Entry 8IP1 (X-ray diffraction, 2.06 A resolution); this record covers chains A and B.

[Chain A (and B)]
Name: Glucans biosynthesis protein D
Source organism: Escherichia coli (strain K12)
Notes: chain B of this document is another copy of the same molecule, construct and numbering; everything in this record applies to it too
UniProtKB: P40120 (OPGD_ECOLI); numbering as in UniProt (aligned over 1-551)
Amino-acid sequence (559 residues; numbered 1 to 559; the number before each row is that of its first residue):
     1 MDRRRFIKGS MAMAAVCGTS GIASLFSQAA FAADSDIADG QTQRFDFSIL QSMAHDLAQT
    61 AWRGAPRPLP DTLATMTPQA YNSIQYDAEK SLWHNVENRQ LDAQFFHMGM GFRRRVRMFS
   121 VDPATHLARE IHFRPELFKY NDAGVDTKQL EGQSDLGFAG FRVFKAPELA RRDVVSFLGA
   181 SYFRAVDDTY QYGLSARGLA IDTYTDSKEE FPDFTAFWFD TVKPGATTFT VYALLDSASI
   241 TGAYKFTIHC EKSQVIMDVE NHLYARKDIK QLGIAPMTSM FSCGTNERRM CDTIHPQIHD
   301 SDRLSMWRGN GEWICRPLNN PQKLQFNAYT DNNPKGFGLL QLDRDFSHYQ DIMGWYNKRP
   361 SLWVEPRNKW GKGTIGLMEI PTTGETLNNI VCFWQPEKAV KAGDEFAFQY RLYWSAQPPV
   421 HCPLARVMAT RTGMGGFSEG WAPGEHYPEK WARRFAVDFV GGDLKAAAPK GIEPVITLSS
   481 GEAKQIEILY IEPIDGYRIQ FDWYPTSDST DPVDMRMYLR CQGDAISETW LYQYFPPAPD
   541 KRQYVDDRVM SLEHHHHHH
Not modelled in the structure: 1-42, 151-154, 549-559 (chain B: 1-41, 151-154, 549-559)
Construct notes: engineered mutation Asn388 (Asp in P40120); expression tag (552-559)
Disulfides: Cys283-Cys291
From the paper describing this entry:
  - binding site for beta-D-glucopyranose: Asp300, Tyr356, Arg359, Asn388
  - catalytic residues: Asp300, Thr386, Gly440, Trp441
  - catalytic residues: Arg359 (proposed by the authors, not directly observed)
  - contacts within the chain: Asp300-Arg359 (salt bridge)
  - mutagenesis - E209Q, D300N, D351N, R359A, E385Q, T386A, T386L, T386S, D388N, E439Q, W441F, W441L, E445Q: decreased catalytic activity

[How chain A and chain B interact]
Residue-residue contacts (103; chain A residue first):
  Pro78(A) with Trp441(B), hydrophobic
  Gln79(A) with Trp441(B)
  Arg288(A) with Arg288(B)
  Arg289(A) with Asp547(B), salt bridge; Arg548(B)
  Met290(A) with Tyr447(B), hydrogen bond
  Asp292(A) with Gly433(B); Met434(B), hydrogen bond (backbone-backbone); Arg453(B), salt bridge
  Thr293(A) with Thr432(B); Gly433(B)
  Ile294(A) with Arg431(B); Thr432(B); Gly433(B); Glu439(B); Ala456(B), hydrophobic; Gln500(B)
  His295(A) with Glu439(B), salt bridge
  Gln322(A) with Asp547(B), hydrogen bond (side chain-backbone); Arg548(B)
  Asp345(A) with Ser347(B)
  Phe346(A) with Pro493(B), hydrophobic
  Ser347(A) with Asp345(B); His348(B), hydrogen bond
  His348(A) with Ser347(B), hydrogen bond
  Gln350(A) with Arg431(B), hydrogen bond; Asp458(B); Arg498(B), hydrogen bond (backbone-side chain)
  Asp351(A) with Glu439(B)
  Ile352(A) with Leu489(B), hydrophobic; Tyr490(B); Ile491(B), hydrophobic
  Met353(A) with Glu439(B)
  Trp355(A) with Pro493(B), hydrophobic
  Pro381(A) with Arg548(B), hydrogen bond (backbone-side chain)
  Thr382(A) with Gly444(B), hydrogen bond (side chain-backbone); Arg548(B)
  Thr383(A) with Pro443(B), hydrogen bond (side chain-backbone); Gly444(B), hydrogen bond (side chain-backbone); His446(B), hydrogen bond (side chain-backbone); Tyr447(B); Arg548(B)
  Gly384(A) with Ala442(B); Pro443(B), hydrogen bond (backbone-backbone); Gly444(B)
  Glu385(A) with Gly440(B), hydrogen bond (side chain-backbone); Trp441(B), hydrogen bond (side chain-backbone); Ala442(B), hydrogen bond (backbone-backbone)
  Thr386(A) with Trp441(B); Ala442(B), hydrogen bond (backbone-backbone); Pro443(B); Gly444(B), hydrogen bond (side chain-backbone); Glu445(B), hydrogen bond
  Leu387(A) with Gly444(B); Glu445(B)
  Arg431(A) with Ile294(B); Gln350(B), hydrogen bond
  Thr432(A) with Thr293(B); Ile294(B)
  Gly433(A) with Asp292(B); Thr293(B); Ile294(B)
  Met434(A) with Asp292(B), hydrogen bond (backbone-backbone)
  Glu439(A) with His295(B), salt bridge; Met353(B)
  Gly440(A) with Glu385(B), hydrogen bond (backbone-side chain)
  Trp441(A) with Pro78(B), hydrophobic; Gln79(B); Glu385(B), hydrogen bond (backbone-side chain); Thr386(B)
  Ala442(A) with Gly384(B); Glu385(B), hydrogen bond (backbone-backbone); Thr386(B), hydrogen bond (backbone-backbone)
  Pro443(A) with Thr383(B), hydrogen bond (backbone-side chain); Gly384(B); Thr386(B)
  Gly444(A) with Thr382(B), hydrogen bond (backbone-side chain); Thr383(B), hydrogen bond (backbone-side chain); Gly384(B); Glu385(B); Thr386(B), hydrogen bond (backbone-side chain); Leu387(B)
  Glu445(A) with Thr386(B), hydrogen bond; Leu387(B)
  His446(A) with Thr383(B), hydrogen bond (backbone-side chain)
  Tyr447(A) with Met290(B), hydrogen bond; Thr383(B)
  Arg453(A) with Asp292(B), salt bridge
  Asp458(A) with Gln350(B)
  Leu489(A) with Ile352(B), hydrophobic
  Tyr490(A) with Ile352(B)
  Ile491(A) with Phe346(B), hydrophobic; Ile352(B), hydrophobic
  Pro493(A) with Phe346(B), hydrophobic; Trp355(B), hydrophobic
  Arg498(A) with Gln350(B), hydrogen bond (side chain-backbone); Ile352(B)
  Gln500(A) with Ile294(B)
  Asp547(A) with Arg289(B), salt bridge; Gln322(B), hydrogen bond (backbone-side chain)
  Arg548(A) with Gln322(B); Pro381(B), hydrogen bond (side chain-backbone); Thr383(B)
Other interface residues (no listed pair), chain A (54 interface residues in all): Asn82, Tyr356, Arg454, Ala456, Asp546
Other interface residues (no listed pair), chain B (52 interface residues in all): Asp351, Tyr356, Arg454
From the paper, about this interface:
  - pairs named by the authors: Thr386(B)-Glu445(A)
  - interface residues, chain A: Met434(A)

[Overview]
54 residues of chain A and 52 residues of chain B are in contact, with 35 hydrogen bonds and 6 salt bridges.
Polar contacts include Arg289(A)-Asp547(B), Asp292(A)-Arg453(B) and His295(A)-Glu439(B). The paper describes a
contact between Thr386(B) and Glu445(A). The paper reports catalytic residues Asp300(A), Thr386(A) and
Gly440(A) among others; E209Q, D300N and D351N of chain A, among others, reduce catalytic activity; 13
substitutions were tested in all.
Chain A and chain B are both Glucans biosynthesis protein D (Escherichia coli (strain K12)); the structure,
Escherichia coli OpgD mutant-D388N with beta-1,2-glucan, was determined by X-ray diffraction together with
8IOX and 8IP2 from the same study.
